Entry 6UE7 (electron microscopy, 2.90 A resolution); this record covers chains F and D of the 6 polymer chains in the assembly.

Chain F:
Protein: Immunoglobulin heavy constant alpha 1
From: Homo sapiens
UniProtKB: P01876 (IGHA1_HUMAN); residues 242-472 here correspond to UniProt positions 123-353 (UniProt number = residue number - 119)
Amino-acid sequence (245 residues; numbered 228 to 472; the number before each row is that of its first residue):
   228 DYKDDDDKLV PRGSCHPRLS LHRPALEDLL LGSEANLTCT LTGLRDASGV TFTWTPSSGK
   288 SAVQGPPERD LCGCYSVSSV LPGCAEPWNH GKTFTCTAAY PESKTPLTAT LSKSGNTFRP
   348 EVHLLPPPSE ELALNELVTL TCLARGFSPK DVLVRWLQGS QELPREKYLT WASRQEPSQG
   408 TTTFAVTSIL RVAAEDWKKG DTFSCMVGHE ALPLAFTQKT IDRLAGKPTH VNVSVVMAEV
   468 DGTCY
Disordered / not traced: 228-241
Differences from the reference sequence: expression tag (228-241)
Disulfide bonds: Cys266-Cys323, Cys369-Cys432
Covalent attachments: N-acetylglucosamine (NAG) linked to Asn263
UniProt features mapped onto this chain:
  - glycosylation: Asn263 (N-linked (GlcNAc...) (complex) asparagine)

Chain D:
Protein: Immunoglobulin J chain
From: Homo sapiens
UniProtKB: P01591 (IGJ_HUMAN); residues 1-137 here correspond to UniProt positions 23-159 (UniProt number = residue number + 22)
Amino-acid sequence (137 residues; row label = number of the first residue in the row):
     1 QEDERIVLVD NKCKCARITS RIIRSSEDPN EDIVERNIRI IVPLNNRENI SDPTSPLRTR
    61 FVYHLSDLCK KCDPTEVELD NQIVTATQSN ICDEDSATET CYTYDRNKCY TAVVPLVYGG
   121 ETKMVETALT PDACYPD
Disordered / not traced: 1-4, 95-96
Disulfide bonds: Cys13-Cys101, Cys72-Cys92, Cys109-Cys134
Covalent attachments: N-acetylglucosamine (NAG) linked to Asn49
UniProt features mapped onto this chain:
  - modified residue: Gln1 (Pyrrolidone carboxylic acid)
  - glycosylation: Asn49 (N-linked (GlcNAc...) (complex) asparagine)

Interface between chain F and chain D:
Residue-residue contacts (53):
  Glu348(F) with Asn90(D)
  Val349(F) with Asn90(D), hydrogen bond (backbone-side chain)
  Leu384(F) with Val77(D), hydrophobic
  Glu389(F) with Leu79(D)
  Lys425(F) with Arg24(D); Pro29(D), hydrogen bond (side chain-backbone)
  Met433(F) with Val77(D), hydrophobic; Leu79(D), hydrophobic; Val84(D), hydrophobic; Ala86(D), hydrophobic
  Leu441(F) with Thr85(D); Thr87(D)
  Phe443(F) with Thr85(D); Ala86(D); Thr87(D), hydrogen bond (backbone-backbone)
  Thr444(F) with Thr87(D), hydrogen bond
  Gln445(F) with Thr75(D); Thr87(D), hydrogen bond (backbone-backbone); Gln88(D)
  Arg450(F) with Asp32(D), salt bridge
  Leu451(F) with Ile6(D), hydrophobic; Ser20(D); Ile22(D), hydrophobic
  Gly453(F) with Arg36(D), hydrogen bond (backbone-side chain)
  Pro455(F) with Arg36(D)
  Thr456(F) with Val34(D), hydrogen bond (backbone-backbone)
  His457(F) with Val34(D), hydrogen bond (backbone-backbone); Glu35(D); Arg36(D), hydrogen bond (backbone-backbone)
  Val458(F) with Arg36(D); Ile38(D), hydrophobic
  Asn459(F) with Arg36(D), hydrogen bond (backbone-backbone); Asn37(D), hydrogen bond; Ile38(D), hydrogen bond (backbone-backbone)
  Val460(F) with Ile38(D)
  Ser461(F) with Ile38(D), hydrogen bond (backbone-backbone); Arg39(D); Ile40(D), hydrogen bond (backbone-backbone)
  Val462(F) with Ile40(D); Val42(D), hydrophobic
  Val463(F) with Ile40(D), hydrogen bond (backbone-backbone); Ile41(D); Val42(D), hydrogen bond (backbone-backbone)
  Met464(F) with Val42(D)
  Ala465(F) with Val42(D), hydrogen bond (backbone-backbone); Leu44(D), hydrogen bond (backbone-backbone)
  Gly469(F) with Tyr104(D), hydrogen bond (backbone-backbone)
  Thr470(F) with Tyr104(D); Asp105(D); Arg106(D)
  Cys471(F) with Lys12(D); Cys15(D), disulfide
  Tyr472(F) with Arg106(D)
Interface residues without a listed pair, chain F (33 interface residues in all): Leu258, Arg346, Pro347, Arg382, Glu466
Interface residues without a listed pair, chain D (40 interface residues in all): Leu8, Asn11, Arg21, Ile33, Pro43, Asn46, Pro74, Asp80, Ser89, Thr103
Cross-chain cystine bridges: Cys471(F)-Cys15(D)

Summary:
The interface between chain F and chain D involves 33 residues on one side and 40 on the other; the contacts
include 1 disulfide bond, 19 hydrogen bonds and 1 salt bridge. Polar pairs include Arg450(F)-Asp32(D),
Val349(F)-Asn90(D) and Lys425(F)-Pro29(D). Covalently linked N-acetylglucosamine: at Asn263(F).
Here chain F is Immunoglobulin heavy constant alpha 1 and chain D is Immunoglobulin J chain, both from Homo
sapiens. Entry 6UE7 (Structure of dimeric sIgA complex) was determined by electron microscopy together with
6UE8, 6UE9 and 6UEA from the same study.
